Entry 7D2T (X-ray diffraction, 2.20 A resolution); this record covers chains A and B.

== Chain A ==
Protein: Ras suppressor protein 1
Source organism: Homo sapiens
UniProtKB: Q15404 (RSU1_HUMAN); residue numbers follow UniProt; this construct covers 1-277
Amino-acid sequence (282 residues; each row starts with the number of its first residue; numbers below 1 keep their minus sign (Gly-4 is residue -4)):
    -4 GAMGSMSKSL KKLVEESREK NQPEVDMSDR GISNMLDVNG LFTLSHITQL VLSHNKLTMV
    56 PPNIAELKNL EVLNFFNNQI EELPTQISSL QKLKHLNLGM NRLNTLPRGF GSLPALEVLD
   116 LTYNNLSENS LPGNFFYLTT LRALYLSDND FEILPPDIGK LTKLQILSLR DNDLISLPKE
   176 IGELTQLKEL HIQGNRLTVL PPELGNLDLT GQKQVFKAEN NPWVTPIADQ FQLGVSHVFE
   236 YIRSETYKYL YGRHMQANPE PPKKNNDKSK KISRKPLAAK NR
Disordered / not traced: -4 to 4, 252-277
Construct notes: expression tag (-4 to 0)
UniProt features mapped onto this chain:
  - modified residue: Ser2 (N-acetylserine)
What the authors report for this chain:
  - mutagenesis - Y140K: abolished localization to FA

== Chain B ==
Protein: LIM and senescent cell antigen-like-containing domain protein 1
Source organism: Homo sapiens
UniProtKB: P48059 (LIMS1_HUMAN); residue numbers follow UniProt; this construct covers 188-325
Amino-acid sequence (142 residues; row label = number of the first residue in the row):
   184 GPGSMGVPIC GACRRPIEGR VVNAMGKQWH VEHFVCAKCE KPFLGHRHYE RKGLAYCETH
   244 YNQLFGDVCF HCNRVIEGDV VSALNKAWCV NCFACSTCNT KLTLKNKFVE FDMKPVCKKC
   304 YEKFPLELKK RLKKLAETLG RK
Disordered / not traced: 184-188, 319-325
Construct notes: expression tag (184-187)
Metal / ion sites: Zn2+ site 1: Cys193, Cys196, His213, His216; Zn2+ site 2: Cys219, Cys222, Cys240, His243; Zn2+ site 3: Cys252, Cys255, Cys272, Cys275; Zn2+ site 4: Cys278, Cys281, Cys300, Cys303
UniProt features mapped onto this chain:
  - mutagenesis: Phe307 to Lys313 (Reduced actin binding and reduced F-actin bundling. Impaired cell spreading)

== Chain A / chain B interface ==
Contacting residue pairs - 44 pairs, chain A then chain B:
  Asp24(A) - Lys306(B)  salt bridge
  Val46(A) - Cys281(B)
  Val46(A) - Asn282(B)
  Ser48(A) - Thr280(B)  hydrogen bond (side chain-backbone)
  Ser48(A) - Cys281(B)
  His49(A) - Cys303(B)  hydrogen bond
  His49(A) - Lys306(B)
  Val67(A) - Asn282(B)
  Asn69(A) - Thr280(B)  hydrogen bond (side chain-backbone)
  Asn69(A) - Cys281(B)
  Asn69(A) - Asn282(B)  hydrogen bond
  Phe71(A) - Thr280(B)
  Phe71(A) - Phe307(B)  hydrophobic
  His90(A) - His254(B)  hydrogen bond (side chain-backbone)
  Asn92(A) - Ser279(B)  hydrogen bond (side chain-backbone)
  Met95(A) - Pro308(B)
  Met95(A) - Leu311(B)  hydrophobic
  Glu112(A) - Asn256(B)
  Asp115(A) - Lys297(B)  salt bridge
  Thr117(A) - Phe294(B)
  Tyr118(A) - Pro308(B)
  Tyr118(A) - Glu310(B)  hydrogen bond
  Tyr118(A) - Leu311(B)  hydrophobic
  Arg137(A) - Phe253(B)  hydrogen bond (side chain-backbone)
  Arg137(A) - His254(B)  hydrogen bond (side chain-backbone)
  Arg137(A) - Asn256(B)
  Tyr140(A) - Phe253(B)
  Tyr140(A) - Asp295(B)
  Tyr140(A) - Lys297(B)
  Ser142(A) - Asp295(B)  hydrogen bond
  Asp143(A) - Leu311(B)
  Asp143(A) - Arg314(B)  salt bridge
  Ile161(A) - Phe253(B)  hydrophobic
  Ser163(A) - Asp295(B)
  Arg165(A) - Phe294(B)
  Arg165(A) - Asp295(B)  salt bridge
  Asp166(A) - Arg314(B)  salt bridge
  Glu184(A) - Lys269(B)  salt bridge
  Glu184(A) - Met296(B)
  His186(A) - Met296(B)
  Gln207(A) - Asn268(B)  hydrogen bond (backbone-side chain)
  Lys208(A) - Asn268(B)
  Val210(A) - Asn268(B)
  Lys212(A) - Met296(B)
Also at the interface, not in a pair above, chain A (33 interface residues in all): Ser23, Gln44, Asn72, Gln209, Glu214
Also at the interface, not in a pair above, chain B (23 interface residues in all): Glu293, Leu315, Leu318
From the paper, about this interface:
  - specific contacts: Tyr140(A)-Lys297(B) (cation-pi contact)
  - hot spots on chain A (mutagenesis) - D115K/Y140K: abolished binding to LIM and senescent cell antigen-like-containing domain protein 1 (chain B)
  - hot spots on chain B (mutagenesis) - D295K: abolished binding to Ras suppressor protein 1 (chain A)

== Overview ==
33 residues of chain A face 23 of chain B across their interface, with 11 hydrogen bonds and 6 salt bridges.
Polar contacts include Asp24(A)-Lys306(B), Asp115(A)-Lys297(B) and Asp143(A)-Arg314(B). The paper describes a
cation-pi contact between Tyr140(A) and Lys297(B). The paper reports that Y140K of chain A abolishes
localization to FA; D115K/Y140K of chain A abolish binding to LIM and senescent cell antigen-like-containing
domain protein 1 (chain B).
Here chain A is Ras suppressor protein 1 and chain B is LIM and senescent cell antigen-like-containing domain
protein 1, both from Homo sapiens. Entry 7D2T (Crystal structure of Rsu1/PINCH1_LIM45C complex) was determined
by X-ray diffraction, deposited together with 7D2S.
